Entry 7RNB (X-ray diffraction, 1.75 A resolution); this record covers chains B and D of the 6 polymer chains in the assembly.

Chain B (and D):
Name: Caspase-3 subunit p12
From: Homo sapiens
Notes: chain D of this document is another copy of the same molecule, construct and numbering; everything in this record applies to it too
UniProtKB: P42574 (CASP3_HUMAN); residue numbers follow UniProt; this construct covers 184-277
Amino-acid sequence (95 residues; numbered 184 to 278; the number before each row is that of its first residue):
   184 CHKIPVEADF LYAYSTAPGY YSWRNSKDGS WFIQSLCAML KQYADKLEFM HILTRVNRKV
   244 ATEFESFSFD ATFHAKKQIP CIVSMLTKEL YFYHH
Disordered / not traced: 184, 277-278 (chain D: 278)
Differences from the reference sequence: expression tag (278)
Swiss-Prot annotation at these positions:
  - modified residue: Arg-207 (Microbial infection: ADP-riboxanated arginine)
  - mutagenesis: Arg-207 (R207A: Abolished ADP-riboxanation by C.violaceum CopC)
From the paper describing this entry:
  - binding site for Ac-VDRVD-CHO: Arg-207, Asn-208, Phe-250
  - conformationally variable residues (loop rearrangement): Ser-251 to Thr-255

Interface between chain B and chain D:
Contacting residue pairs - 61 pairs, chain B then chain D:
  Lys-186(B) / Ala-244(D)
  Lys-186(B) / Glu-248(D)
  Lys-186(B) / Ala-258(D)  hydrogen bond (side chain-backbone)
  Lys-186(B) / Lys-260(D)  hydrogen bond (backbone-side chain)
  Ile-187(B) / Lys-260(D)
  Pro-188(B) / Ala-244(D)
  Pro-188(B) / Lys-260(D)
  Pro-188(B) / Gln-261(D)
  Pro-188(B) / Ile-262(D)
  Glu-190(B) / Tyr-203(D)  hydrogen bond
  Glu-190(B) / Ile-262(D)
  Ala-191(B) / Ile-262(D)  hydrophobic
  Tyr-203(B) / Glu-190(D)  hydrogen bond
  Glu-231(B) / His-234(D)  salt bridge
  Met-233(B) / Met-233(D)  hydrophobic
  His-234(B) / Glu-231(D)  salt bridge
  His-234(B) / His-234(D)
  His-234(B) / Glu-272(D)  salt bridge
  Thr-237(B) / Leu-269(D)
  Thr-237(B) / Thr-270(D)
  Thr-237(B) / Lys-271(D)
  Asn-240(B) / Ser-267(D)  hydrogen bond (side chain-backbone)
  Asn-240(B) / Met-268(D)
  Asn-240(B) / Leu-269(D)  hydrogen bond (side chain-backbone)
  Arg-241(B) / Thr-270(D)  hydrogen bond (side chain-backbone)
  Ala-244(B) / Lys-186(D)
  Ala-244(B) / Pro-188(D)
  Glu-248(B) / Lys-186(D)
  Ala-258(B) / Lys-186(D)  hydrogen bond (backbone-side chain)
  Lys-260(B) / Lys-186(D)  hydrogen bond (side chain-backbone)
  Lys-260(B) / Pro-188(D)
  Gln-261(B) / Pro-188(D)
  Ile-262(B) / Pro-188(D)
  Ile-262(B) / Glu-190(D)
  Ile-262(B) / Ala-191(D)  hydrophobic
  Ile-262(B) / Met-268(D)
  Ile-262(B) / Thr-270(D)
  Pro-263(B) / Met-268(D)
  Cys-264(B) / Val-266(D)  hydrophobic
  Cys-264(B) / Ser-267(D)
  Cys-264(B) / Met-268(D)  hydrophobic
  Ile-265(B) / Ile-265(D)
  Ile-265(B) / Val-266(D)
  Ile-265(B) / Ser-267(D)  hydrogen bond (backbone-backbone)
  Val-266(B) / Cys-264(D)  hydrophobic
  Val-266(B) / Ile-265(D)
  Ser-267(B) / Asn-240(D)  hydrogen bond (backbone-side chain)
  Ser-267(B) / Cys-264(D)
  Ser-267(B) / Ile-265(D)  hydrogen bond (backbone-backbone)
  Met-268(B) / Asn-240(D)
  Met-268(B) / Ile-262(D)
  Met-268(B) / Pro-263(D)
  Met-268(B) / Cys-264(D)  hydrophobic
  Leu-269(B) / Thr-237(D)
  Leu-269(B) / Asn-240(D)  hydrogen bond (backbone-side chain)
  Thr-270(B) / Thr-237(D)
  Thr-270(B) / Arg-241(D)  hydrogen bond (backbone-side chain)
  Thr-270(B) / Ile-262(D)
  Lys-271(B) / Thr-237(D)
  Lys-271(B) / Arg-241(D)
  Glu-272(B) / His-234(D)  salt bridge
Interface residues without a listed pair, chain B (30 interface residues in all): Thr-245, Tyr-274
Interface residues without a listed pair, chain D (30 interface residues in all): Ile-187, Arg-238, Tyr-274

In short:
Chain B and chain D each contribute 30 residues to their interface, with 14 hydrogen bonds and 4 salt bridges.
Among the polar pairs are Glu-231(B)/His-234(D), His-234(B)/Glu-272(D) and Lys-186(B)/Ala-258(D). From
UniProt: one mutagenesis site on chain B. The paper reports a binding site for Ac-VDRVD-CHO at Arg-207(B),
Asn-208(B) and Phe-250(B); conformational variability at Ser-251(B).
Both chains are Caspase-3 subunit p12 (Homo sapiens). Entry 7RNB (Crystal structure of caspase-3 with
inhibitor Ac-VDRVD-CHO) was determined by X-ray diffraction (same publication as 7RN7, 7RN8, 7RN9, 7RND, 7RNE,
7RNF and 7SEO).
